1ZKY - chains A and C of the 4 polymer chains in the assembly; structure by X-ray diffraction, 2.25 A resolution.

Chain A:
Molecule: Estrogen receptor
Organism: Homo sapiens
Notes: fragment: Ligand Binding Domain
UniProtKB: P03372 (ESR1_HUMAN); residues 298-554 here = UniProt positions 298-554
Chain sequence (257 residues; numbered 298 to 554; the number before each row is that of its first residue):
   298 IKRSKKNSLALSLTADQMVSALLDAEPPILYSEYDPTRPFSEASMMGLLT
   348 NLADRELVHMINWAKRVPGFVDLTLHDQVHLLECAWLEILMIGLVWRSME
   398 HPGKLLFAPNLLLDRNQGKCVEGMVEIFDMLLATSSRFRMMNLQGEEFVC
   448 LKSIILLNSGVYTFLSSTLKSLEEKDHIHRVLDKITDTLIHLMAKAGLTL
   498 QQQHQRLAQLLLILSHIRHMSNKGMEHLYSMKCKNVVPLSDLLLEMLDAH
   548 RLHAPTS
Disordered / not traced: 298-303, 462-468, 550-554
Modified / non-standard residues: C381 (s,s-(2-hydroxyethyl)thiocysteine; CME); C417 (s,s-(2-hydroxyethyl)thiocysteine; CME); C530 (s,s-(2-hydroxyethyl)thiocysteine; CME)
Sequence notes: modified residue (381, 417, 530); engineered mutation S537 (Tyr in P03372)
Residues lining bound ligands: OBCP-3M (689; 4-[(1S,2S,5S)-5-(hydroxymethyl)-6,8,9-trimethyl-3-oxabicyclo[3.3.1]non-7-en-2-yl]phenol): M343, L346, T347, L349, A350, E353, W383, L384, L387, M388, L391, R394, F404, M421, I424, G521, H524, L525
Reported in the primary citation:
  - binding site for OBCP-3M: M343, E353, L384, R394, M421, H524
  - conformationally variable residues (side-chain flip): M342, M343, M421

Chain C:
Molecule: Nuclear receptor coactivator 2
UniProtKB: Q15596 (NCO2_HUMAN); residue numbers follow UniProt; this construct covers 686-698
Chain sequence (13 residues; numbered 686 to 698; the number before each row is that of its first residue):
   686 KHKILHRLLQDSS
Disordered / not traced: 686, 697-698

Interface between chain A and chain C:
Residue-residue contacts - 23 pairs, chain A then chain C:
  I358(A) with L690(C), hydrophobic; L693(C), hydrophobic; L694(C), hydrophobic
  K362(A) with L693(C); L694(C); D696(C)
  L372(A) with H691(C); L694(C), hydrophobic; Q695(C)
  H373(A) with H691(C)
  Q375(A) with L694(C)
  V376(A) with L690(C); L694(C), hydrophobic
  L379(A) with L690(C), hydrophobic; L694(C), hydrophobic
  E380(A) with K688(C), salt bridge; L690(C)
  D538(A) with I689(C)
  L539(A) with I689(C); L693(C), hydrophobic
  E542(A) with K688(C); I689(C), hydrogen bond (side chain-backbone)
  M543(A) with L690(C), hydrophobic
Interface residues without a listed pair, chain A (14 interface residues in all): V355, F367
Interface residues without a listed pair, chain C (9 interface residues in all): H687

Summary:
14 residues of chain A and 9 residues of chain C are in contact, with 1 hydrogen bond and 1 salt bridge. Polar
pairs include E380(A)-K688(C) and E542(A)-I689(C). Chain A binds OBCP-3M. The paper reports a binding site for
OBCP-3M at M343(A), E353(A) and L384(A) among others; conformational variability at M342(A), M343(A) and
M421(A).
Chain A is Estrogen receptor (Homo sapiens) and chain C is Nuclear receptor coactivator 2; the structure,
Human Estrogen Receptor Alpha Ligand-Binding Domain In Complex With OBCP-3M and A Glucocorticoid Receptor
Interacting Protein ..., was determined by X-ray diffraction together with 2B1V and 2FAI from the same study.
